7D3M - chains 1 and 2 of the 6 polymer chains in the assembly; structure by electron microscopy, 3.94 A resolution.

[Chain 1]
Molecule: O/tibet/99 VP1
From: Foot-and-mouth disease virus
Chain sequence (213 residues; row label = number of the first residue in the row):
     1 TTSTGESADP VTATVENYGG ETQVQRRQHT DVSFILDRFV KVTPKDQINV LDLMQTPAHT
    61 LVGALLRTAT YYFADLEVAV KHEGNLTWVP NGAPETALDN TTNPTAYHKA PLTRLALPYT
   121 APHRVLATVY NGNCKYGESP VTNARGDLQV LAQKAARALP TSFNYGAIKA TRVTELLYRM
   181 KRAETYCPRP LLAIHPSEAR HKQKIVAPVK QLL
Not modelled in the structure: 1, 135-153, 204-213
What the authors report for this chain:
  - mutagenesis - V50A, D52A, P94A, E95A, P160A: decreased growth
  - mutagenesis - L159A: increased growth

[Chain 2]
Molecule: O/tibet/99 VP2
From: Foot-and-mouth disease virus
Chain sequence (218 residues; numbered 1 to 218; the number before each row is that of its first residue):
     1 DKKTEETTLL EDRILTTRNG HTTSTTQSSV GVTYGYATAE DFVSGPNTSG LETRVVQAER
    61 FFKTHLFDWV TSDPFGRCYQ LELPTDHKGV YGSLTDSYAY MRNGWDVEVT AVGNQFNGGC
   121 LLVAMVPELC SIDKRGLYQL TLFPHQFINP RTNMTAHITV PFVGVNRYDQ YKVHKPWTLV
   181 VMVVAPLTVN TEGAPQIKVY ANIAPTNVHV AGEFPSKE
Not modelled in the structure: 1-12

[Chain 1 / chain 2 interface]
Contacting residue pairs - 42 pairs, chain 1 then chain 2:
  G5(1) with V30(2)
  E6(1) with V30(2); F147(2); N149(2), hydrogen bond; T152(2), hydrogen bond
  S7(1) with V30(2); T33(2); Q146(2), hydrogen bond (backbone-side chain)
  A8(1) with H145(2)
  Y71(1) with E128(2), hydrogen bond; V163(2), hydrophobic
  H123(1) with V165(2); N166(2)
  R124(1) with G164(2), hydrogen bond (side chain-backbone); V165(2), hydrogen bond (backbone-backbone); N166(2); R167(2)
  V125(1) with V165(2)
  A127(1) with V165(2), hydrophobic
  V129(1) with E128(2)
  Y130(1) with C130(2), hydrogen bond (backbone-side chain); H174(2)
  N131(1) with L129(2); V173(2); H174(2); K175(2), hydrogen bond (side chain-backbone); T178(2)
  G132(1) with V173(2)
  N133(1) with V173(2)
  C187(1) with Y36(2); P127(2), hydrophobic
  P188(1) with F143(2)
  R189(1) with F143(2)
  P190(1) with Q139(2); F143(2)
  L191(1) with Q139(2)
  L192(1) with D133(2); R135(2); G136(2)
  A193(1) with R135(2), hydrogen bond (backbone-side chain)
  I194(1) with R135(2)
  H195(1) with R135(2)
Other interface residues (no listed pair), chain 1 (24 interface residues in all): F163
Other interface residues (no listed pair), chain 2 (31 interface residues in all): D41, E82, I132, L142, N153

[In short]
The interface between chain 1 and chain 2 involves 24 residues on one side and 31 on the other; the contacts
include 9 hydrogen bonds. Among the polar pairs are E6(1)-N149(2), E6(1)-T152(2) and S7(1)-Q146(2). From the
paper: V50A, D52A and P94A of chain 1, among others, reduce growth; L159A of chain 1 increases growth; 6
substitutions were tested in all.
Here chain 1 is O/tibet/99 VP1 and chain 2 is O/tibet/99 VP2, both from Foot-and-mouth disease virus. Entry
7D3M (Foot and mouth disease virus O/tibet/99-bound the single chain fragmen antibody R50) was determined by
electron microscopy together with 7D3K, 7D3L and 7D3R from the same study.
